PDB entry 8QVY | X-ray diffraction, 2.64 A resolution | chains D and F of the 6 polymer chains in the assembly

[Chain D (and F)]
Protein: Nucleoside diphosphate kinase 3
Organism: Homo sapiens
Notes: chain F of this document is another copy of the same molecule, construct and numbering; everything in this record applies to it too
UniProtKB: Q13232 (NDK3_HUMAN); residues 18-169 here = UniProt positions 18-169
Chain sequence (155 residues; each row starts with the number of its first residue):
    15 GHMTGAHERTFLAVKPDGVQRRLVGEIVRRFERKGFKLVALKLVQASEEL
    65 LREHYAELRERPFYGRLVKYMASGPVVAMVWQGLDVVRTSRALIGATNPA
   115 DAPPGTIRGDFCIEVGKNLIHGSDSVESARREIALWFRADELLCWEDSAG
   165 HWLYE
Disordered / not traced: 15-17
Sequence notes: expression tag (15-17)
Curated features (UniProtKB/Swiss-Prot):
  - active site: H135 (Pros-phosphohistidine intermediate)
  - binding site (ADP): K29, R105, T111, R122, V129, N132
What the authors report for this chain:
  - catalytic residues: H135 (proposed by the authors, not directly observed)
  - binding site for phosphate ion: K29, Y69, R105, N132, H135, G136
  - post-translational modification sites: H135

[How chain D and chain F interact]
Pairs across the interface (34; chain D residue first):
  D31(D) - W166(F)
  Q34(D) - W166(F)
  R35(D) - R47(F)  hydrogen bond (side chain-backbone)
  R35(D) - W166(F)
  R35(D) - L167(F)
  R80(D) - E169(F)  salt bridge
  Y84(D) - W166(F)
  A114(D) - R102(F)  hydrogen bond (backbone-side chain)
  P118(D) - A106(F)
  P118(D) - L107(F)  hydrophobic
  P118(D) - G119(F)
  P118(D) - T120(F)
  R122(D) - K48(F)  hydrogen bond (backbone-side chain)
  G123(D) - K48(F)  hydrogen bond (backbone-side chain)
  G123(D) - L107(F)
  D124(D) - R47(F)
  D124(D) - K48(F)  hydrogen bond (backbone-backbone)
  F125(D) - R47(F)
  F125(D) - K48(F)
  C126(D) - K48(F)  hydrogen bond (backbone-side chain)
  I127(D) - K48(F)
  I127(D) - G49(F)
  I127(D) - F50(F)  hydrophobic
  I127(D) - L98(F)  hydrophobic
  I127(D) - Y168(F)
  E128(D) - L167(F)
  E128(D) - Y168(F)
  E128(D) - E169(F)  hydrogen bond (side chain-backbone)
  G130(D) - E169(F)
  K131(D) - H165(F)
  K131(D) - W166(F)
  K131(D) - L167(F)
  K131(D) - Y168(F)
  K131(D) - E169(F)
Other interface residues (no listed pair), chain D (20 interface residues in all): P30, R44, P113, G119
Other interface residues (no listed pair), chain F (18 interface residues in all): R44, D99, P118

[In short]
20 residues of chain D face 18 of chain F across their interface, with 7 hydrogen bonds and 1 salt bridge.
Polar contacts include R80(D)-E169(F), R35(D)-R47(F) and A114(D)-R102(F). The paper reports the catalytic
residue H135(D); a binding site for phosphate ion at K29(D), Y69(D) and R105(D) among others.
Chain D and chain F are both Nucleoside diphosphate kinase 3 (Homo sapiens); the structure, Human NDPK-C
unliganded, was determined by X-ray diffraction together with 8QVZ, 8QW0, 8QW1, 8QW2 and 8QW3 from the same
study.
